PDB entry 9D49 | electron microscopy, 2.65 A resolution | chains F and N of the 12 polymer chains in the assembly

[Chain F (and N)]
Molecule: Fatty acid synthase subunit alpha
Source organism: Saccharomyces cerevisiae
Notes: EC 2.3.1.86, 1.1.1.100, 2.3.1.41; chain N of this document is another copy of the same molecule, construct and numbering; everything in this record applies to it too
UniProt: P19097 (FAS2_YEAST); numbering as in UniProt (aligned over 1-1887)
Sequence (1887 residues; numbered 1 to 1887; the number before each row is that of its first residue):
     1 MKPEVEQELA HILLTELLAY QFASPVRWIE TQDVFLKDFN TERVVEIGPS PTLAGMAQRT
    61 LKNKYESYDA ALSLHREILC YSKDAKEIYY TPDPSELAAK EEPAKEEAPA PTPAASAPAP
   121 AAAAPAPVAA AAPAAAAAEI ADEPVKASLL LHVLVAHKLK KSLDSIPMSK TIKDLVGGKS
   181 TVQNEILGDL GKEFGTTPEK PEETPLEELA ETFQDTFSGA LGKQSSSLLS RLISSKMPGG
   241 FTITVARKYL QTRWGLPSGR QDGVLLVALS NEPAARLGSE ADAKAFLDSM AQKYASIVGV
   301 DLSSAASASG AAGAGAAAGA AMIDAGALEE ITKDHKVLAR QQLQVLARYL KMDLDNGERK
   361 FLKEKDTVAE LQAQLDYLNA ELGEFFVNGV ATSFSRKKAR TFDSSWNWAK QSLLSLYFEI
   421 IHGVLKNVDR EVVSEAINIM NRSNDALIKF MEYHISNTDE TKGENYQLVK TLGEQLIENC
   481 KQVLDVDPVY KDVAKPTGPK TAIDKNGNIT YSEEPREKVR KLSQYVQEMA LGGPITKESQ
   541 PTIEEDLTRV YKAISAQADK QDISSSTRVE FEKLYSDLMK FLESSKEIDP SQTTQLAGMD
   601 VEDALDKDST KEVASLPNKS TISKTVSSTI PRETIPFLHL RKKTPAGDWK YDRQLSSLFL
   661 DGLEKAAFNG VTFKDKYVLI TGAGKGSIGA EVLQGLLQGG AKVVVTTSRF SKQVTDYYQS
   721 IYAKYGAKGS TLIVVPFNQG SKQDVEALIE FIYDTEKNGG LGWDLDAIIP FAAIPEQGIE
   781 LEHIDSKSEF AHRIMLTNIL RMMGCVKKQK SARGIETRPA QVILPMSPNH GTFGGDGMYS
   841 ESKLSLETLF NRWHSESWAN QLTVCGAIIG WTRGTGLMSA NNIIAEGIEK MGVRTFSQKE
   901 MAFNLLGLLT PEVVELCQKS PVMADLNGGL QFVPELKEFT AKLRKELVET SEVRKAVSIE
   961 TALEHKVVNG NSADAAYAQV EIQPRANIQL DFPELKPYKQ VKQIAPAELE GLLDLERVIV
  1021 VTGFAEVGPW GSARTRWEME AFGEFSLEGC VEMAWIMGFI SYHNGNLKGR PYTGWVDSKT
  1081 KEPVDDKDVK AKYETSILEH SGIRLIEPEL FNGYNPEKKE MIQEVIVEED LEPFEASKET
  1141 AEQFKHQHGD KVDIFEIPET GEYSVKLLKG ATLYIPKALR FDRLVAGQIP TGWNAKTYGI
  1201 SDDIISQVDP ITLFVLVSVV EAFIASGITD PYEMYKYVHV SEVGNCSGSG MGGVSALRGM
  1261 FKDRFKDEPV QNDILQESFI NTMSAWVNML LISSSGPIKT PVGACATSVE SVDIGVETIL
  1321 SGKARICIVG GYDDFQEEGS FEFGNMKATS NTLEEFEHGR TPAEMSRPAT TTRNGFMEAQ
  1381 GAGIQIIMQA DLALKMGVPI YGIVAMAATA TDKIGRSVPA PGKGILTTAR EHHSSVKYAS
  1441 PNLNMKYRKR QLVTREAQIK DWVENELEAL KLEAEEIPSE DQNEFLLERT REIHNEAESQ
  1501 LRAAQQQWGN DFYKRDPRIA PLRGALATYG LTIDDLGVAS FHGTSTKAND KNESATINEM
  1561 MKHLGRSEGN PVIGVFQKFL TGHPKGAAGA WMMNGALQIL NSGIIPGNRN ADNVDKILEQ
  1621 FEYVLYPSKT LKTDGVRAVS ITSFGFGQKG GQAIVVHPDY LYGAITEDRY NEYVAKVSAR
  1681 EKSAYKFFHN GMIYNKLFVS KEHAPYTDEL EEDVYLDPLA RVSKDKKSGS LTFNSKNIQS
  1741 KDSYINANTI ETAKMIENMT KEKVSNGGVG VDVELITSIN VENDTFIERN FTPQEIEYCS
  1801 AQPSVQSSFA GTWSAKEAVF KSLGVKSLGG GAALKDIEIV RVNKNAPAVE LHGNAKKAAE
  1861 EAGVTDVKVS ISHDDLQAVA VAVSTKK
Not modelled in the structure: 95-328, 540-622, 875-879, 972-978, 1745-1887
Residues lining bound ligands: Palmitoyl-CoA (PKZ): Leu413, Leu414, Leu416, Tyr417, Ile420, Arg430, Val432, Val433, Ala436, Ile437, Met440, Phe450, Met451, His454, Ile455, Val469, Leu472, Gly473, Gln475, Leu476, Asn479, Lys491, Val493, Arg520, Lys521

[Interface between chain F and chain N]
Residue-residue contacts (14; chain F residue first):
  Asp334(F) with Lys351(N), salt bridge
  Leu338(F) with Val345(N), hydrophobic; Tyr349(N), hydrophobic
  Gln341(F) with Val345(N); Arg348(N)
  Gln342(F) with Gln342(N); Val345(N)
  Val345(F) with Leu338(N), hydrophobic; Gln341(N); Gln342(N); Val345(N), hydrophobic
  Arg348(F) with Gln341(N)
  Tyr349(F) with Leu338(N), hydrophobic
  Lys351(F) with Asp334(N), salt bridge
Other interface residues (no listed pair), chain F (9 interface residues in all): Leu346
Other interface residues (no listed pair), chain N (9 interface residues in all): Leu346

[In short]
The chain F/chain N interface involves 9 residues from each chain, with 2 salt bridges. The salt-bridged pair
is Asp334(F)-Lys351(N). Bound to chain F: Palmitoyl-CoA.
Chain F and chain N are both Fatty acid synthase subunit alpha (Saccharomyces cerevisiae); the structure,
Atomic model of triple mutant S. cerevisiae Fatty Acid Synthase (FAS) in complex with Palmitoyl-CoA (in ...,
was determined by electron microscopy (same publication as 9P4V, 9P4W, 9D47, 9D48 and 9D4A).
